Entry 6O9R (electron microscopy, 2.75 A resolution); this record covers chains A and G of the 60 polymer chains in the assembly.

[Chain A (and G)]
Molecule: Capsid protein VP1
Organism: Adeno-associated virus
Notes: chain G of this document is another copy of the same molecule, construct and numbering; everything in this record applies to it too
Reference sequence: Q6JC62 (Q6JC62_9VIRU); residues 219-738 here = UniProt positions 219-738
Amino-acid sequence (520 residues; each row starts with the number of its first residue):
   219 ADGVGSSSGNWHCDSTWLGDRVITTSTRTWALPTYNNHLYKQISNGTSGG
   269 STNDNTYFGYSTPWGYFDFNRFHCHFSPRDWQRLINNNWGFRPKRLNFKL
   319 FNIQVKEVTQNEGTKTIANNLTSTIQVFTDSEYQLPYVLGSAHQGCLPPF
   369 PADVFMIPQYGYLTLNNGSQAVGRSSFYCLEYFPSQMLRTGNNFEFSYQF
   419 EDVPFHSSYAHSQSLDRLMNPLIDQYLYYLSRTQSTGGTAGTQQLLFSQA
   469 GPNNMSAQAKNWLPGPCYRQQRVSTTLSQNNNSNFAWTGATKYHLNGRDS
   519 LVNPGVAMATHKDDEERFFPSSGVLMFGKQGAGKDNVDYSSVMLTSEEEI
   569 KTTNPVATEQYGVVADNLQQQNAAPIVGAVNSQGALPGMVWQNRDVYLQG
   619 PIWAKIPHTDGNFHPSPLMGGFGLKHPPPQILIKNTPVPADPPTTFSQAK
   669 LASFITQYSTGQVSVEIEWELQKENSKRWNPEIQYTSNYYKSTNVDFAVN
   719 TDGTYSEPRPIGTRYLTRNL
Differences from the reference sequence: conflict Leu365 (Pro in Q6JC62), Leu406 (Arg in Q6JC62), Asp720 (Glu in Q6JC62)
From the paper describing this entry:
  - conformationally variable residues (side-chain flip): His230
  - specificity-determining residues: Ser269, Ala468, Asn472, Ala475 (proposed by the authors, not directly observed)

[How chain A and chain G interact]
Residue-residue contacts - 252 pairs, chain A then chain G:
  Ser425(A) - Asp628(G)  hydrogen bond
  Tyr427(A) - His626(G)  hydrogen bond
  Ala428(A) - Arg392(G)
  His429(A) - Leu383(G)
  His429(A) - His626(G)
  His429(A) - Thr627(G)
  Ser430(A) - Thr382(G)
  Ser430(A) - Leu383(G)  hydrogen bond (backbone-backbone)
  Ser430(A) - Arg392(G)
  Ser430(A) - Ser394(G)
  Gln431(A) - Pro354(G)
  Gln431(A) - Leu381(G)  hydrogen bond (side chain-backbone)
  Gln431(A) - Leu383(G)
  Ser432(A) - Leu383(G)
  Ser432(A) - Arg516(G)  hydrogen bond
  Asp434(A) - Tyr511(G)
  Asp434(A) - Arg516(G)  salt bridge
  Arg435(A) - Asp272(G)  hydrogen bond (side chain-backbone)
  Arg435(A) - Thr274(G)  hydrogen bond (side chain-backbone)
  Arg435(A) - Leu381(G)
  Arg435(A) - Arg516(G)
  Leu436(A) - Ser359(G)
  Met437(A) - Ser359(G)
  Met437(A) - His361(G)
  Met437(A) - Leu381(G)  hydrophobic
  Asn438(A) - Tyr284(G)  hydrogen bond
  Asn438(A) - Val356(G)
  Asn438(A) - His361(G)  hydrogen bond (backbone-side chain)
  Asn438(A) - Gln377(G)  hydrogen bond (side chain-backbone)
  Asn438(A) - Gly379(G)
  Pro439(A) - Ile261(G)  hydrophobic
  Pro439(A) - Gly379(G)
  Pro439(A) - Tyr380(G)
  Pro439(A) - Leu381(G)  hydrophobic
  Leu440(A) - Ser279(G)
  Leu440(A) - Gln377(G)
  Leu440(A) - Tyr378(G)
  Leu440(A) - Gly379(G)
  Ile441(A) - His361(G)  hydrogen bond (backbone-side chain)
  Ile441(A) - Gln362(G)
  Asp442(A) - His361(G)
  Asp442(A) - Gln362(G)  hydrogen bond (backbone-backbone)
  Asp442(A) - Lys552(G)  salt bridge
  Gln443(A) - Ser359(G)  hydrogen bond (side chain-backbone)
  Gln443(A) - Ala360(G)
  Gln443(A) - Gln362(G)
  Tyr444(A) - Arg289(G)
  Tyr444(A) - Ala360(G)  hydrogen bond (backbone-backbone)
  Tyr444(A) - His361(G)
  Tyr444(A) - Gln362(G)
  Tyr444(A) - Phe545(G)  hydrophobic
  Tyr444(A) - Gln617(G)
  Tyr444(A) - Pro619(G)
  Leu445(A) - Ala360(G)  hydrophobic
  Leu445(A) - Met544(G)
  Leu445(A) - Phe545(G)  hydrophobic
  Tyr446(A) - Met544(G)  hydrogen bond (backbone-backbone)
  Tyr446(A) - Phe545(G)
  Tyr446(A) - Gly546(G)
  Tyr446(A) - Ala550(G)
  Tyr446(A) - Gly551(G)  hydrogen bond (side chain-backbone)
  Tyr446(A) - Val555(G)  hydrophobic
  Tyr446(A) - Val560(G)  hydrophobic
  Leu448(A) - Ala504(G)
  Ser449(A) - Ala504(G)
  Ser449(A) - Asn554(G)  hydrogen bond
  Arg450(A) - Asn502(G)
  Arg450(A) - Ala504(G)
  Thr451(A) - Ser501(G)
  Thr451(A) - Asn502(G)  hydrogen bond (backbone-side chain)
  Thr451(A) - Phe503(G)
  Thr451(A) - Ala504(G)
  Gln452(A) - Asn500(G)
  Gln452(A) - Ser501(G)
  Gln452(A) - Asn502(G)  hydrogen bond (side chain-backbone)
  Gly459(A) - Asn500(G)  hydrogen bond (backbone-side chain)
  Gln461(A) - Leu495(G)  hydrogen bond (side chain-backbone)
  Gln461(A) - Ser496(G)
  Gln461(A) - Asn499(G)
  Gln461(A) - Asn500(G)
  Gln462(A) - Leu495(G)
  Gln462(A) - Asp556(G)  hydrogen bond
  Leu463(A) - Val491(G)  hydrophobic
  Leu463(A) - Leu495(G)  hydrophobic
  Leu463(A) - Asn498(G)
  Leu463(A) - Phe537(G)  hydrophobic
  Leu463(A) - Asp556(G)
  Leu463(A) - Tyr557(G)  hydrogen bond (backbone-backbone)
  Leu464(A) - Asn554(G)
  Leu464(A) - Val555(G)
  Phe465(A) - Met544(G)  hydrophobic
  Phe465(A) - Asp553(G)
  Phe465(A) - Asn554(G)  hydrogen bond (backbone-backbone)
  Phe465(A) - Val555(G)  hydrogen bond (backbone-backbone)
  Phe465(A) - Tyr557(G)  hydrophobic
  Phe465(A) - Val560(G)  hydrophobic
  Ser466(A) - Lys552(G)
  Ser466(A) - Asp553(G)
  Ser466(A) - Asn554(G)  hydrogen bond (side chain-backbone)
  Gln467(A) - Gln362(G)  hydrogen bond
  Gln467(A) - Lys552(G)  hydrogen bond (backbone-backbone)
  Pro470(A) - Tyr275(G)
  Asn471(A) - Asn273(G)  hydrogen bond (backbone-side chain)
  Asn472(A) - Asn273(G)  hydrogen bond
  Met473(A) - Asn273(G)  hydrogen bond (backbone-side chain)
  Met473(A) - Thr274(G)
  Met473(A) - Tyr275(G)  hydrophobic
  Met473(A) - Leu381(G)  hydrophobic
  Ser474(A) - Asp272(G)
  Ser474(A) - Asn273(G)  hydrogen bond
  Ser474(A) - Trp505(G)
  Ser474(A) - Asp517(G)
  Ser474(A) - Ser518(G)
  Ser474(A) - Leu519(G)  hydrogen bond (backbone-backbone)
  Ala475(A) - Asn521(G)
  Gln476(A) - Asn521(G)
  Ala477(A) - Asn521(G)
  Ala477(A) - Met637(G)
  Lys478(A) - Tyr511(G)
  Lys478(A) - Ser518(G)  hydrogen bond
  Lys478(A) - Asn521(G)  hydrogen bond (backbone-backbone)
  Lys478(A) - Pro522(G)
  Lys478(A) - Leu636(G)
  Lys478(A) - Met637(G)
  Asn479(A) - Gly358(G)  hydrogen bond (side chain-backbone)
  Asn479(A) - Ala622(G)
  Asn479(A) - Pro635(G)
  Asn479(A) - Leu636(G)  hydrogen bond (backbone-backbone)
  Asn479(A) - Met637(G)  hydrogen bond (side chain-backbone)
  Trp480(A) - Lys623(G)  hydrogen bond (side chain-backbone)
  Trp480(A) - Ile624(G)  hydrophobic
  Trp480(A) - Pro625(G)
  Trp480(A) - Pro633(G)
  Trp480(A) - Ser634(G)
  Trp480(A) - Pro635(G)
  Leu481(A) - Leu636(G)  hydrophobic
  Pro482(A) - Tyr511(G)  hydrophobic
  Lys530(A) - Asn514(G)
  Asp531(A) - Asn384(G)
  Asp531(A) - Asn385(G)
  Asp531(A) - Asn514(G)  hydrogen bond (backbone-side chain)
  Asp532(A) - Asn385(G)  hydrogen bond
  Glu566(A) - Arg392(G)
  Glu567(A) - Arg392(G)  salt bridge
  Lys569(A) - Leu513(G)
  Lys569(A) - Asn514(G)
  Thr570(A) - Leu383(G)
  Thr570(A) - Leu513(G)
  Asn572(A) - Leu513(G)
  Glu577(A) - His512(G)  salt bridge
  Gln578(A) - His512(G)
  Tyr579(A) - Tyr511(G)
  Tyr579(A) - His512(G)  hydrogen bond (backbone-backbone)
  Gly580(A) - Tyr486(G)
  Gly580(A) - Lys510(G)
  Gly580(A) - Tyr511(G)
  Val581(A) - Tyr486(G)
  Val581(A) - Thr509(G)
  Val581(A) - Lys510(G)  hydrogen bond (backbone-backbone)
  Val582(A) - Tyr486(G)
  Val582(A) - Arg487(G)
  Val582(A) - Thr509(G)
  Val582(A) - Asn599(G)
  Ala583(A) - Arg487(G)  hydrogen bond (backbone-side chain)
  Ala583(A) - Gln489(G)
  Ala583(A) - Asn599(G)
  Asp584(A) - Asn599(G)  hydrogen bond
  Asn585(A) - Gln489(G)
  Leu586(A) - Arg487(G)
  Leu586(A) - Arg490(G)
  Leu586(A) - Thr576(G)
  Gln587(A) - Gln489(G)  hydrogen bond (backbone-side chain)
  Gln587(A) - Arg490(G)  hydrogen bond (side chain-backbone)
  Gln587(A) - Asn498(G)  hydrogen bond
  Gln587(A) - Phe503(G)
  Gln588(A) - Gln497(G)
  Gln588(A) - Asn499(G)
  Gln589(A) - Ser496(G)
  Gln589(A) - Gln497(G)  hydrogen bond (backbone-backbone)
  Gln589(A) - Asn498(G)
  Gln589(A) - Asn499(G)
  Ala591(A) - Asn499(G)  hydrogen bond (backbone-side chain)
  Ala592(A) - Asn499(G)
  Pro593(A) - Gln489(G)
  Pro593(A) - Asn499(G)
  Pro593(A) - Phe503(G)  hydrophobic
  Val595(A) - Gly507(G)
  Gln601(A) - Tyr486(G)
  Gln601(A) - Ser600(G)  hydrogen bond
  Gln601(A) - Gly602(G)
  Gly602(A) - Gly602(G)
  Ala603(A) - Gly602(G)
  Ala603(A) - Ala603(G)  hydrogen bond (backbone-backbone)
  Ala603(A) - Phe631(G)  hydrophobic
  Leu604(A) - Tyr486(G)  hydrophobic
  Leu604(A) - Val524(G)  hydrophobic
  Leu604(A) - Gly602(G)
  Leu604(A) - Phe631(G)
  Pro605(A) - Pro484(G)
  Pro605(A) - Val524(G)
  Pro605(A) - Trp609(G)
  Pro605(A) - Phe631(G)
  Pro605(A) - His632(G)
  Pro605(A) - Leu636(G)
  Gly606(A) - Phe631(G)  hydrogen bond (backbone-backbone)
  Gly606(A) - His632(G)  hydrogen bond (backbone-backbone)
  Gly606(A) - Ser634(G)
  Met607(A) - Asn630(G)
  Met607(A) - Phe631(G)  hydrogen bond (backbone-backbone)
  Val608(A) - Thr627(G)
  Val608(A) - Gly629(G)
  Val608(A) - Asn630(G)
  Trp609(A) - Thr627(G)
  Trp609(A) - Asp628(G)
  Trp609(A) - Gly629(G)  hydrogen bond (backbone-backbone)
  Trp609(A) - Asn630(G)
  Trp609(A) - Phe631(G)
  Gln610(A) - Thr627(G)
  Gln610(A) - Asp628(G)
  Asn611(A) - Asp628(G)  hydrogen bond (backbone-side chain)
  Phe631(A) - Phe631(G)  hydrophobic
  His632(A) - Asp628(G)
  His632(A) - Gly629(G)
  Asn693(A) - Glu350(G)
  Asn693(A) - Gln352(G)
  Lys695(A) - Gln352(G)
  Lys695(A) - Tyr396(G)
  Lys695(A) - Tyr400(G)  hydrogen bond (side chain-backbone)
  Lys695(A) - Phe401(G)
  Arg696(A) - Gly391(G)
  Arg696(A) - Arg392(G)
  Arg696(A) - Ser393(G)  hydrogen bond (side chain-backbone)
  Arg696(A) - Ser394(G)  hydrogen bond
  Arg696(A) - Phe395(G)
  Arg696(A) - Tyr396(G)
  Trp697(A) - Phe395(G)  hydrogen bond (backbone-backbone)
  Trp697(A) - Tyr400(G)  hydrophobic
  Asn698(A) - Ser393(G)  hydrogen bond (side chain-backbone)
  Asn698(A) - Ser394(G)
  Asn698(A) - Phe395(G)  hydrogen bond (side chain-backbone)
  Ile701(A) - Gly391(G)
  Ile701(A) - Arg392(G)
  Arg732(A) - Asp628(G)  salt bridge
  Thr735(A) - Arg392(G)
  Thr735(A) - Ser394(G)
  Arg736(A) - His626(G)
  Asn737(A) - Gln352(G)
  Asn737(A) - Leu353(G)
  Asn737(A) - Pro354(G)
  Asn737(A) - Tyr396(G)  hydrogen bond
  Leu738(A) - Pro625(G)  hydrophobic
  Leu738(A) - His626(G)  hydrogen bond (backbone-backbone)
Also at the interface, not in a pair above, chain A (103 interface residues in all): Leu433, Tyr447, Thr460, Thr571, Pro573, Val574, Ile594, Val598
Also at the interface, not in a pair above, chain G (116 interface residues in all): Tyr355, Pro376, Cys397, Gln488, Ser492, Thr506, Ala508, Gly515, Ser539, Leu543, Leu562, Gln601, Gly618

[In short]
103 residues of chain A face 116 of chain G across their interface, with 65 hydrogen bonds and 5 salt bridges.
Polar pairs include Asp434(A)-Arg516(G), Asp442(A)-Lys552(G) and Glu567(A)-Arg392(G). The paper reports
specificity determinants Ser269(A), Ala468(A) and Asn472(A) among others; conformational variability at
His230(A).
Chain A and chain G are both Capsid protein VP1 (Adeno-associated virus); the structure, The capsid structure
of empty AAVrh.10 particles, was determined by electron microscopy, deposited together with 6V10, 6V12, 6V1G,
6V1T and 6V1Z.
